PDB entry 1Y8K | X-ray diffraction, 2.30 A resolution | chains C and D of the 4 polymer chains in the assembly

== Chain C ==
Protein: Hemoglobin alpha chains
Organism: Equus caballus
UniProt: P01958 (HBA_HORSE); numbering as in UniProt (aligned over 1-141)
Chain sequence (141 residues; row label = number of the first residue in the row):
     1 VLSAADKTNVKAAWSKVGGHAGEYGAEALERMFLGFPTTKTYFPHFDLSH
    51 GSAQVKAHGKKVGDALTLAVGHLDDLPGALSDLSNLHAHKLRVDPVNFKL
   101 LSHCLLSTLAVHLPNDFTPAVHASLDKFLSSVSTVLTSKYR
Differences from the reference sequence: conflict Asp-82 (Asn in P01958), Asn-85 (Asp in P01958)
UniProt features mapped onto this chain:
  - natural variant: Lys-61 (K61Q: In fast chain)
Ion coordination: heme Fe near His-87 (its only coordinating residue here)
Small-molecule neighbours: heme (HEM): Met-32, Thr-39, Tyr-42, Phe-43, His-45, Phe-46, His-58, Lys-61, Val-62, Ala-65, Leu-66, Leu-83, Leu-86, His-87, Leu-91, Val-93, Asn-97, Phe-98, Leu-101, Val-132, Leu-136

== Chain D ==
Protein: Hemoglobin beta chain
Organism: Equus caballus
UniProt: P02062 (HBB_HORSE); residues 1-146 here = UniProt positions 1-146
Chain sequence (146 residues; each row starts with the number of its first residue):
     1 VQLSGEEKAAVLALWDKVNEEEVGGEALGRLLVVYPWTQRFFDSFGDLSN
    51 PGAVMGNPKVKAHGKKVLHSFGEGVHHLDNLKGTFAALSELHCDKLHVDP
   101 ENFRLLGNVLVVVLARHFGKDFTPELQASYQKVVAGVANALAHKYH
UniProt features mapped onto this chain:
  - binding site (heme b): His-63, His-92
  - modified residue: Val-1 (N-acetylvaline), Ser-44 (Phosphoserine), Lys-59 (N6-acetyllysine), Lys-82 (N6-acetyllysine), Cys-93 (S-nitrosocysteine), Lys-144 (N6-acetyllysine)
Ion coordination: heme Fe near His-92 (its only coordinating residue here)
Small-molecule neighbours: heme (HEM): Leu-31, Thr-38, Phe-41, Phe-42, His-63, Lys-66, Val-67, Ser-70, Phe-71, Phe-85, Leu-88, Leu-91, His-92, Leu-96, Val-98, Asn-102, Phe-103, Leu-106, Val-137, Leu-141

== How chain C and chain D interact ==
Pairs across the interface (34):
  Glu-30(C) with Pro-124(D)
  Arg-31(C) with Phe-122(D), hydrogen bond (side chain-backbone); Thr-123(D); Pro-124(D); Gln-127(D), hydrogen bond
  Leu-34(C) with Glu-125(D); Ala-128(D)
  Gly-35(C) with Ala-128(D)
  Phe-36(C) with Gln-131(D)
  His-50(C) with Glu-125(D), salt bridge
  His-103(C) with Asn-108(D); Val-112(D); Gln-127(D); Gln-131(D), hydrogen bond
  Ser-107(C) with Val-112(D); Ala-115(D); Gln-127(D), hydrogen bond
  Ala-110(C) with Val-112(D); Arg-116(D)
  Val-111(C) with Ala-115(D), hydrophobic; Gly-119(D); Lys-120(D)
  Pro-114(C) with Arg-116(D), hydrogen bond (backbone-side chain)
  Phe-117(C) with Arg-30(D), hydrogen bond (backbone-side chain); Val-112(D), hydrophobic; Arg-116(D)
  Thr-118(C) with Arg-30(D), hydrogen bond (backbone-side chain)
  Pro-119(C) with Arg-30(D); Val-33(D); Met-55(D), hydrophobic
  His-122(C) with Arg-30(D), hydrogen bond; Val-34(D)
  Ala-123(C) with Val-34(D), hydrophobic
  Asp-126(C) with Tyr-35(D), hydrogen bond
Other interface residues (no listed pair), chain C (20 interface residues in all): Cys-104, Leu-106, His-112
Other interface residues (no listed pair), chain D (19 interface residues in all): Val-111

== Summary ==
20 residues of chain C face 19 of chain D across their interface, with 9 hydrogen bonds and 1 salt bridge.
Among the polar pairs are His-50(C)/Glu-125(D), Arg-31(C)/Phe-122(D) and Arg-31(C)/Gln-127(D). Ligands of
chain C: heme. Bound to chain D: heme.
Chain C is Hemoglobin alpha chains and chain D is Hemoglobin beta chain, both from Equus caballus; the
structure, Horse methemoglobin low salt, PH 7.0 (88% relative humidity), was determined by X-ray diffraction
together with 1Y8H and 1Y8I from the same study.
